PDB entry 2F9U | X-ray diffraction, 2.60 A resolution | chains C and D of the 4 polymer chains in the assembly

# Chain C
Name: NS3 protease/helicase'
Source organism: Hepatitis C virus
Notes: fragment: protease domain (Residues : 1-181)
Reference sequence: 28921568; numbering as in UniProt (aligned over 1-181)
Sequence (199 residues; row label = number of the first residue in the row; numbers below 1 keep their minus sign (Ala-9 is residue -9)):
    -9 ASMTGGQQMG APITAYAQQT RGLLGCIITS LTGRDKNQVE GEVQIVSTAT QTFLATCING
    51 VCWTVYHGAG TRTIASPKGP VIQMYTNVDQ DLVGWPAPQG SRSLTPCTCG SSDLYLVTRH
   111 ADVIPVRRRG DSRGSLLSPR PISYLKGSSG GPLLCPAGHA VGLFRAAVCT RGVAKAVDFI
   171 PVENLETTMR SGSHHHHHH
Not modelled in the structure: -9 to 27, 180-189
Sequence notes: cloning artifact (-9 to 0, 182-183); expression tag (184-189)
Ion coordination: Zn2+: Cys97, Cys99, Cys145

# Chain D
Name: polyprotein
Notes: fragment: Residues: 21-39
Sequence (23 residues; numbered 19 to 41; the number before each row is that of its first residue):
    19 KKGSVVIVGR IVLSGKPAII PKK
Not modelled in the structure: 19-20, 40-41
Sequence notes: cloning artifact (19-20, 40-41); engineered mutation Ser22 (Cys576 in 51039195)

# Interface between chain C and chain D
Contacting residue pairs (44):
  Gln28(C) - Arg28(D)  hydrogen bond
  Val29(C) - Arg28(D)  hydrogen bond (backbone-side chain)
  Val29(C) - Lys34(D)
  Val29(C) - Pro35(D)
  Val29(C) - Ala36(D)  hydrophobic
  Glu30(C) - Arg28(D)
  Glu30(C) - Val30(D)
  Gly31(C) - Ile29(D)
  Glu32(C) - Ile29(D)  hydrogen bond (backbone-backbone)
  Glu32(C) - Val30(D)
  Glu32(C) - Leu31(D)  hydrogen bond (side chain-backbone)
  Val33(C) - Arg28(D)
  Val33(C) - Ile29(D)  hydrogen bond (backbone-backbone)
  Gln34(C) - Gly27(D)
  Ile35(C) - Ile25(D)
  Ile35(C) - Val26(D)  hydrogen bond (backbone-backbone)
  Ile35(C) - Gly27(D)  hydrogen bond (backbone-backbone)
  Val36(C) - Val23(D)  hydrophobic
  Val36(C) - Val24(D)
  Ser37(C) - Ser22(D)
  Ser37(C) - Val23(D)
  Ser37(C) - Val24(D)  hydrogen bond (backbone-backbone)
  Ser37(C) - Val26(D)
  Thr38(C) - Val23(D)
  Ala59(C) - Val23(D)  hydrophobic
  Arg62(C) - Gly21(D)
  Arg62(C) - Ser22(D)
  Arg62(C) - Val23(D)
  Thr63(C) - Ser22(D)  hydrogen bond (backbone-side chain)
  Thr63(C) - Val23(D)  hydrogen bond (backbone-backbone)
  Ile64(C) - Ser22(D)
  Ile64(C) - Val23(D)
  Ala65(C) - Ser22(D)  hydrogen bond (backbone-side chain)
  Ala65(C) - Val23(D)  hydrogen bond (backbone-backbone)
  Ala65(C) - Val24(D)  hydrophobic
  Trp85(C) - Val23(D)  hydrophobic
  Pro88(C) - Ile25(D)  hydrophobic
  Gly90(C) - Arg28(D)  hydrogen bond (backbone-side chain)
  Leu94(C) - Leu31(D)  hydrophobic
  Val107(C) - Leu31(D)  hydrophobic
  Thr108(C) - Ile29(D)
  Arg109(C) - Ile29(D)
  Ala111(C) - Ile29(D)
  Leu144(C) - Leu31(D)  hydrophobic
Interface residues without a listed pair, chain C (26 interface residues in all): Pro70

# Summary
The interface between chain C and chain D involves 26 residues on one side and 14 on the other; the contacts
include 13 hydrogen bonds. Polar contacts include Gln28(C)-Arg28(D), Val29(C)-Arg28(D) and Glu32(C)-Leu31(D).
Cys97(C), Cys99(C) and Cys145(C) coordinate Zn2+.
Here chain C is NS3 protease/helicase' (Hepatitis C virus) and chain D is polyprotein. Entry 2F9U (HCV NS3
protease domain with NS4a peptide and a ketoamide inhibitor with a P2 norborane) was determined by X-ray
diffraction.
